Entry 1TU8 (X-ray diffraction, 1.80 A resolution); this record covers chains A and B.

Chain A (and B):
Molecule: Glutathione S-transferase 2
Organism: Onchocerca volvulus
Notes: EC 2.5.1.18; chain B of this document is another copy of the same molecule, construct and numbering; everything in this record applies to it too
UniProtKB: P46427 (GSTP_ONCVO); residues 1-208 here = UniProt positions 1-208
Chain sequence (208 residues; numbered 1 to 208; the number before each row is that of its first residue):
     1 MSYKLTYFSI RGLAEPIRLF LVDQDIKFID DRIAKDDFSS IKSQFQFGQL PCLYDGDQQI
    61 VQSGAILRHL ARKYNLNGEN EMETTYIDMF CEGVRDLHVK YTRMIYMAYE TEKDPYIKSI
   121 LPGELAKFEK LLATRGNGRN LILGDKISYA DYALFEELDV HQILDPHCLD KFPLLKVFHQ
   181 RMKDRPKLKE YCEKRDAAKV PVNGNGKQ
Residues lining bound ligands: S-hexylglutathione (GTX): Y7, F8, I10, L13, F38, K42, G48, Q49, L50, P51, Q62, S63, R95, Y106, G204

How chain A and chain B interact:
Residue-residue contacts (50; chain A residue first):
  Q46(A) - M89(B)
  Q46(A) - K127(B)
  Q46(A) - L131(B)
  F47(A) - M89(B)
  F47(A) - G93(B)
  F47(A) - K127(B)  hydrogen bond (backbone-side chain)
  F47(A) - F128(B)  hydrophobic
  F47(A) - L131(B)  hydrophobic
  Q58(A) - M82(B)
  I60(A) - T85(B)
  V61(A) - M89(B)
  Q62(A) - M89(B)
  Q62(A) - E92(B)
  Q62(A) - G93(B)  hydrogen bond (side chain-backbone)
  Q62(A) - D96(B)
  A65(A) - D88(B)
  A65(A) - M89(B)
  R68(A) - R68(B)
  R68(A) - D88(B)  salt bridge
  R68(A) - E92(B)  salt bridge
  H69(A) - E81(B)  salt bridge
  H69(A) - T85(B)
  R72(A) - E81(B)  salt bridge
  R72(A) - T84(B)
  R72(A) - T85(B)  hydrogen bond
  E81(A) - H69(B)  salt bridge
  E81(A) - R72(B)  salt bridge
  M82(A) - Q58(B)  hydrogen bond
  T84(A) - R72(B)
  T85(A) - I60(B)
  T85(A) - H69(B)
  T85(A) - R72(B)  hydrogen bond
  D88(A) - A65(B)
  D88(A) - R68(B)  salt bridge
  M89(A) - Q46(B)
  M89(A) - F47(B)
  M89(A) - V61(B)
  M89(A) - Q62(B)
  M89(A) - A65(B)
  E92(A) - Q62(B)
  E92(A) - R68(B)  salt bridge
  E92(A) - R95(B)  salt bridge
  G93(A) - F47(B)
  G93(A) - Q62(B)
  D96(A) - Q62(B)  hydrogen bond
  R103(A) - R103(B)
  K127(A) - Q46(B)
  K127(A) - F47(B)  hydrogen bond (side chain-backbone)
  F128(A) - F47(B)  hydrophobic
  L131(A) - F47(B)  hydrophobic
Interface residues without a listed pair, chain A (30 interface residues in all): G48, Q49, Q59, G64, F90, R95, K130
Interface residues without a listed pair, chain B (30 interface residues in all): S43, G48, Q49, Q59, G64, F90

Summary:
Chain A and chain B each contribute 30 residues to their interface; the contacts include 7 hydrogen bonds and
9 salt bridges. Among the polar pairs are R68(A)-D88(B), R68(A)-E92(B) and H69(A)-E81(B). Chain A binds
S-hexylglutathione.
Both chains are Glutathione S-transferase 2 (Onchocerca volvulus). Entry 1TU8 (STructure of Onchoverca
volvulus Pi-class Glutathione S-transferase with its kompetitive inhibitor s-hexyl-GSH) was determined by
X-ray diffraction together with 1TU7 from the same study.
